Entry 8D9W (electron microscopy, 9.30 A resolution (very low resolution: no residue pairs are listed; an interface is given only as per-side residue counts)); this record covers chains U and e of the 20 polymer chains in the assembly.

[Chain U]
Molecule: Protein Nef
Organism: Human immunodeficiency virus 1
UniProtKB: Q90VU7 (Q90VU7_9HIV1); residue numbers follow UniProt; this construct covers 1-206
Sequence (213 residues; row label = number of the first residue in the row):
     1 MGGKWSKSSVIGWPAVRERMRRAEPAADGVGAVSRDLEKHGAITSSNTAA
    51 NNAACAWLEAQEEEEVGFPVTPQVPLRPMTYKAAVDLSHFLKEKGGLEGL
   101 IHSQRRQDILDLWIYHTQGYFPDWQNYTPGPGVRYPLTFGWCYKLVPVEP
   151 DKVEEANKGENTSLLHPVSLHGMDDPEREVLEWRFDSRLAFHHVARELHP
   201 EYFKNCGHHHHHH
Unresolved in the structure: 1-157, 168-213
Sequence notes: expression tag (207-213)

[Chain e]
Molecule: AP-1 complex subunit sigma-3
Organism: Homo sapiens
UniProtKB: Q96PC3 (AP1S3_HUMAN); residues 1-154 here = UniProt positions 1-154
Sequence (154 residues; each row starts with the number of its first residue):
     1 MIHFILLFSRQGKLRLQKWYITLPDKERKKITREIVQIILSRGHRTSSFV
    51 DWKELKLVYKRYASLYFCCAIENQDNELLTLEIVHRYVELLDKYFGNVCE
   101 LDIIFNFEKAYFILDEFIIGGEIQETSKKIAVKAIEDSDMLQEVSTVSQT
   151 MGER
Unresolved in the structure: 128-154

[How chain U and chain e interact]
At this resolution (9 A) residue pairs are not listed: 5 residues of chain U and 6 of chain e lie at the interface.

[Overview]
Chain U and chain e form an interface of 5 and 6 residues respectively.
Here chain U is Protein Nef (Human immunodeficiency virus 1) and chain e is AP-1 complex subunit sigma-3 (Homo
sapiens). Entry 8D9W (beta-Arf1 homodimeric interface within AP-1, Arf1, Nef, MHC-I lattice on narrow tubes)
was determined by electron microscopy (same publication as 7UX3, 8D4C, 8D4D, 8D4E, 8D4F, 8D4G and 5 further
entries).
